PDB entry 8WJO | electron microscopy, 6.04 A resolution (low resolution: residue-level contacts below are approximate; hydrogen-bond / salt-bridge calls are withheld) | chains A and D of the 4 polymer chains in the assembly

Chain A:
Protein: Structural maintenance of chromosomes protein 5
From: Saccharomyces cerevisiae S288C
Reference sequence: Q08204 (SMC5_YEAST); residues 1-1093 here = UniProt positions 1-1093
Amino-acid sequence (1093 residues; row label = number of the first residue in the row):
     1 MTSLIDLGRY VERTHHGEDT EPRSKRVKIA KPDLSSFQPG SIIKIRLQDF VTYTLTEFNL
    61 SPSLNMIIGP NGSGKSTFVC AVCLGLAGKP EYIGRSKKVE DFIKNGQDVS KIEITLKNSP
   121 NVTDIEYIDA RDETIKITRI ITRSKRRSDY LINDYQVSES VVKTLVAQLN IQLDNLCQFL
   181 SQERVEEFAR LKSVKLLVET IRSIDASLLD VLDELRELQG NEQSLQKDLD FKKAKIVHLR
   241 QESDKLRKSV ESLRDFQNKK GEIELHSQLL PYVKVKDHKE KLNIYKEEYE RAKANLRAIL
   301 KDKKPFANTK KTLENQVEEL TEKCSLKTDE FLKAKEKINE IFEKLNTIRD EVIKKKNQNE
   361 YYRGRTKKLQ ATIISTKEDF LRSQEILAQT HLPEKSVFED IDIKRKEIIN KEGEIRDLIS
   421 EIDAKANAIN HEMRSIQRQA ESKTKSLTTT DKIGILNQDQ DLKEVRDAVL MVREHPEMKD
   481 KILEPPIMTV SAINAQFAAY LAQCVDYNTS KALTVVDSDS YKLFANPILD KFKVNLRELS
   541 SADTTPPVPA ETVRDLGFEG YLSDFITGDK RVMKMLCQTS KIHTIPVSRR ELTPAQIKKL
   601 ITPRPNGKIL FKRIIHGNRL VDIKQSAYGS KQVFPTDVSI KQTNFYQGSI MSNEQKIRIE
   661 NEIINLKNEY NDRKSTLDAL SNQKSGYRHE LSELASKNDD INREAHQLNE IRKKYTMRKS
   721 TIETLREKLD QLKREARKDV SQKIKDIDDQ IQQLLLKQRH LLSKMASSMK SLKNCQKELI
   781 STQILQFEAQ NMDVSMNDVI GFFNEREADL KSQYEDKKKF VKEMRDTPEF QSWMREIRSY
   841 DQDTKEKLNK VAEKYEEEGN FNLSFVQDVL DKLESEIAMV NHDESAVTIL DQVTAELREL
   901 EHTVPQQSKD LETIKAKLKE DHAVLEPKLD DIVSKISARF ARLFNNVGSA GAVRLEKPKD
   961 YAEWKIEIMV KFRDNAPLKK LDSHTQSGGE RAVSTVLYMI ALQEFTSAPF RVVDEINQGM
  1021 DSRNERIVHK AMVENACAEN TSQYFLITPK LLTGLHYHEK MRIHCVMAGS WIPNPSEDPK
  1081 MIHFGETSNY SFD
Not modelled in the structure: 1-218, 361-747, 922-1093

Chain D:
Protein: DNA repair protein KRE29
From: Saccharomyces cerevisiae S288C
Reference sequence: P40026 (KRE29_YEAST); numbering as in UniProt (aligned over 1-464)
Amino-acid sequence (464 residues; row label = number of the first residue in the row):
     1 MGSVNSSPNE EFETVPDSQI SGFDSPLIPT SVGSYFRDDD DDEKVHPNFI SDPENDSLNS
    61 DEEFSSLENS DLNLSGAKAE SGDDFDPILK RTIISKRKAP SNNEDEEIVK TPRKLVNYVP
   121 LKIFNLGDSF DDTITTTVAK LQDLKKEILD SPRSNKSIVI TSNTVAKSEL QKSIKFSGSI
   181 PEIYLDVVTK ETISDKYKDW HFISKNCHYE QLMDLEMKDT AYSFLFGSSR SQGKVPEFVH
   241 LKCPSITNLL VLFGVNQEKC NSLKINYEKK ENSRYDNLCT IFPVNKMLKF LMYFYSDDDN
   301 DDVREFFLKA FICLILDRKV FNAMESDHRL CFKVLELFNE AHFINSYFEI VDKNDFFLHY
   361 RLLQIFPHLQ SALLRRRFSE KQGRTETIQQ NIIKEFNEFF DCKNYKNLLY FILTMYGSKF
   421 IPFGPKCQVT EYFKDCILDI SNETTNDVEI SILKGILNLF SKIR
Not modelled in the structure: 1-85, 162-464
Swiss-Prot annotation at these positions:
  - modified residue (Phosphoserine): S81, S101

Interface between chain A and chain D:
Pairs across the interface (13):
  L269(A) - K90(D)
  L269(A) - I93(D)
  L269(A) - I94(D)
  Y272(A) - I93(D)
  K279(A) - K96(D)
  N283(A) - K98(D)
  R291(A) - N103(D)
  R291(A) - E104(D)
  R291(A) - D105(D)
  E846(A) - P87(D)
  A852(A) - L89(D)
  E856(A) - L89(D)
  E856(A) - I93(D)
Interface residues without a listed pair, chain A (11 interface residues in all): E287, M834, I837
Interface residues without a listed pair, chain D (12 interface residues in all): D86, S95

Summary:
11 residues of chain A face 12 of chain D across their interface.
Here chain A is Structural maintenance of chromosomes protein 5 and chain D is DNA repair protein KRE29, both
from Saccharomyces cerevisiae S288C. Entry 8WJO (Cryo-EM structure of 8-subunit Smc5/6 arm region) was
determined by electron microscopy (same publication as 7YLM, 7YMD, 7YQH, 8HQS, 8I13, 8I21 and 6 further
entries).
